PDB entry 9DNZ | electron microscopy, 3.16 A resolution | chains A and B of the 4 polymer chains in the assembly

[Chain A]
Name: H(+)/Cl(-) exchange transporter 3
From: Homo sapiens
UniProt: P51790 (CLCN3_HUMAN); numbering as in UniProt (aligned over 1-818)
Chain sequence (818 residues; row label = number of the first residue in the row):
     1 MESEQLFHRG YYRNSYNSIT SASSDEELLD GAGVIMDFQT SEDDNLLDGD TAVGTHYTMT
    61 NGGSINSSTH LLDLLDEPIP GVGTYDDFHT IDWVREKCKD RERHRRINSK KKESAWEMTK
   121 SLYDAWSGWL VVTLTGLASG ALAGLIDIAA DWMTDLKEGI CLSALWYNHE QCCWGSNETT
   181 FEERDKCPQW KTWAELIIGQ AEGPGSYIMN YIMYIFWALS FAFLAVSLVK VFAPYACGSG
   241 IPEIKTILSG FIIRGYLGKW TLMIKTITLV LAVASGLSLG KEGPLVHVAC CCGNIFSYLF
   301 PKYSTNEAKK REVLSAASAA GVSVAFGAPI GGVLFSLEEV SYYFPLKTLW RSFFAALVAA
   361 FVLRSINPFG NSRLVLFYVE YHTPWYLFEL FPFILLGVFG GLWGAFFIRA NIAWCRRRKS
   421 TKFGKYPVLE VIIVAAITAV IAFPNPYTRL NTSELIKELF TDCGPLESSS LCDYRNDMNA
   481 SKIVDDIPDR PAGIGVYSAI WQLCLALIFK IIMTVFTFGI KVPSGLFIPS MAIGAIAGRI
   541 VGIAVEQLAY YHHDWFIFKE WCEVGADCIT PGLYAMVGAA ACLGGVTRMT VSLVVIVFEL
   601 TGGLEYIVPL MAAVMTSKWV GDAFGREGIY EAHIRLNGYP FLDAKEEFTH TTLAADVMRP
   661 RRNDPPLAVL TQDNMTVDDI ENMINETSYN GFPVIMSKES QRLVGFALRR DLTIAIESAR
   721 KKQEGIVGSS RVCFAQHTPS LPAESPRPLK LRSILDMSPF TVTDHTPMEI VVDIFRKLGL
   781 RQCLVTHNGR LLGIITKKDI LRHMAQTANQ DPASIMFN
Disordered / not traced: 1-77, 370-373, 480-494, 738-744, 810-818
Disulfides: C161-C172, C173-C187, C463-C472, C562-C568
Residues lining bound ligands: A1A8I ((2R)-1-{[(S)-hydroxy{[(1S,2R,3R,4S,5S,6R)-2,4,6-trihydroxy-3,5-bis(phosphonooxy)cyclohexyl]oxy}phosphoryl]oxy}-3-(octadecanoyloxy)propan-2-yl (5E,8E,11E,13E)-icosa-5,8,11,13-tetraenoate): L142, L145, I253, R254, G255, Y256, L257, G258, K259, W260, L262, M263, T266, I267, N294, Y298, K310
UniProt features mapped onto this chain:
  - motif: L28, L29 (Di-leucine internalization motif), L46, L47 (Di-leucine internalization motif), L71 to L75 (Di-leucine internalization motif), G238 to P242 (Selectivity filter part_1), G280 to P284 (Selectivity filter part_2), G525 to P529 (Selectivity filter part_3)
  - binding site (chloride): S239, F527, Y630
  - binding site (ATP): Y689 to G691, T796 to D799
  - site: E282 (Mediates proton transfer from the outer aqueous phase to the interior of the protein), E339 (Mediates proton transfer from the protein to the inner aqueous phase)
  - glycosylation (N-linked (GlcNAc...) asparagine): N177, N451, N479
  - natural variant: Y85 (Y85C: In NEDHYBA), I252 (I252T: In NEDHYBA), V324 (V324A: In NEDHYBA), A413 (A413V: In NEDHYBA; uncertain significance), S453 (S453R: In NEDHYBA), T570 (T570I: In NEDHYBA), I607 (I607T: In NEDHYBA), V772 (V772A: In NEDHYBA)
  - mutagenesis: G280 (G280E: Changes channel selectivity from I(-)>Cl(-) to Cl(-)>I(-))
Reported in the primary citation:
  - disease-associated variants - Y85C, I252T (citing earlier work)

[Chain B]
Name: Proton-transporting V-type ATPase complex assembly regulator TMEM9
From: Homo sapiens
UniProt: Q9P0T7 (TMEM9_HUMAN); residue numbers follow UniProt; this construct covers 1-183
Chain sequence (183 residues; each row starts with the number of its first residue):
     1 MKLLSLVAVV GCLLVPPAEA NKSSEDIRCK CICPPYRNIS GHIYNQNVSQ KDCNCLHVVE
    61 PMPVPGHDVE AYCLLCECRY EERSTTTIKV IIVIYLSVVG ALLLYMAFLM LVDPLIRKPD
   121 AYTEQLHNEE ENEDARSMAA AAASLGGPRA NTVLERVEGA QQRWKLQVQE QRKTVFDRHK
   181 MLS
Disordered / not traced: 1-22, 115-155
Disulfides: C29-C53, C31-C78, C33-C76, C55-C73
Residues lining bound ligands: A1A8I ((2R)-1-{[(S)-hydroxy{[(1S,2R,3R,4S,5S,6R)-2,4,6-trihydroxy-3,5-bis(phosphonooxy)cyclohexyl]oxy}phosphoryl]oxy}-3-(octadecanoyloxy)propan-2-yl (5E,8E,11E,13E)-icosa-5,8,11,13-tetraenoate): I94, Y95, V98, A101, L102, Y105, A160, Q161, R163, W164
UniProt features mapped onto this chain:
  - modified residue (Phosphoserine): S137, S144
  - glycosylation (N-linked (GlcNAc...) asparagine): N21, N38, N47

[Interface between chain A and chain B]
Residue-residue contacts - 83 pairs, chain A then chain B:
  F88(A) - S183(B)
  L145(A) - I91(B)
  L145(A) - I94(B)  hydrophobic
  I148(A) - I91(B)  hydrophobic
  I148(A) - I92(B)  hydrophobic
  A149(A) - I92(B)  hydrophobic
  A149(A) - Y95(B)  hydrophobic
  W152(A) - I92(B)  hydrophobic
  W152(A) - L96(B)  hydrophobic
  W166(A) - I88(B)
  W166(A) - K89(B)
  Y167(A) - R83(B)
  Y167(A) - T85(B)
  Q171(A) - R83(B)  hydrogen bond
  Q171(A) - I88(B)
  W174(A) - E25(B)  hydrogen bond (side chain-backbone)
  W174(A) - D26(B)
  W174(A) - R28(B)  hydrogen bond (backbone-side chain)
  W174(A) - R83(B)
  G175(A) - R28(B)
  T179(A) - I43(B)
  T180(A) - I43(B)
  F181(A) - C33(B)
  F181(A) - G41(B)
  F181(A) - H42(B)
  F181(A) - I43(B)  hydrophobic
  R184(A) - I32(B)
  R184(A) - I43(B)
  L224(A) - L103(B)  hydrophobic
  S227(A) - M106(B)
  L228(A) - L102(B)  hydrophobic
  L228(A) - M106(B)
  K230(A) - R172(B)  hydrogen bond (backbone-side chain)
  K230(A) - F176(B)
  V231(A) - M106(B)  hydrophobic
  V231(A) - V168(B)
  V231(A) - R172(B)  hydrogen bond (backbone-side chain)
  F232(A) - L102(B)
  F232(A) - Y105(B)  hydrophobic
  F232(A) - M106(B)
  F232(A) - W164(B)
  F232(A) - V168(B)
  P234(A) - V168(B)
  P234(A) - Q171(B)
  P234(A) - R172(B)
  P234(A) - V175(B)
  P234(A) - F176(B)  hydrophobic
  Y235(A) - Q171(B)
  Y235(A) - V175(B)  hydrophobic
  C237(A) - V175(B)  hydrophobic
  F251(A) - S183(B)
  R254(A) - Q171(B)
  G255(A) - Q171(B)
  W260(A) - L102(B)  hydrophobic
  W260(A) - W164(B)
  I264(A) - L102(B)  hydrophobic
  I267(A) - Y95(B)  hydrogen bond (backbone-side chain)
  I267(A) - V98(B)  hydrophobic
  I267(A) - V99(B)  hydrophobic
  V270(A) - Y95(B)
  L271(A) - Y95(B)
  I366(A) - T87(B)
  F369(A) - R83(B)
  F369(A) - S84(B)
  F369(A) - I88(B)  hydrophobic
  R418(A) - H179(B)
  K419(A) - H179(B)  hydrogen bond (side chain-backbone)
  K419(A) - K180(B)
  G424(A) - F176(B)
  G424(A) - H179(B)  hydrogen bond (backbone-side chain)
  K425(A) - D177(B)
  P427(A) - F176(B)  hydrophobic
  L466(A) - I32(B)  hydrophobic
  L466(A) - E77(B)
  K521(A) - V175(B)  hydrogen bond (side chain-backbone)
  K521(A) - F176(B)
  K521(A) - H179(B)
  N637(A) - M181(B)
  N637(A) - L182(B)
  G638(A) - L182(B)
  Y639(A) - M181(B)
  P640(A) - S183(B)
  K798(A) - S183(B)  hydrogen bond (side chain-backbone)
Also at the interface, not in a pair above, chain A (54 interface residues in all): D87, H89, G144, M153, V229, A233, M263, T266, P465
Also at the interface, not in a pair above, chain B (48 interface residues in all): I27, P34, N45, L75, E81, E82, L109, M110, T174, R178

[Summary]
54 residues of chain A face 48 of chain B across their interface; the contacts include 10 hydrogen bonds.
Among the polar pairs are Q171(A)-R83(B), W174(A)-E25(B) and W174(A)-R28(B). Compound A1A8I is bound between
chain A and chain B.
Here chain A is H(+)/Cl(-) exchange transporter 3 and chain B is Proton-transporting V-type ATPase complex
assembly regulator TMEM9, both from Homo sapiens. Entry 9DNZ (Human ClC-3:TMEM9, TMEM9 Protomer A: Complete,
TMEM9 Protomer B: No LD, No CD) was determined by electron microscopy, deposited together with 9DNW, 9DNX,
9DNY and 9DO0.
